Entry 4XZ3 (X-ray diffraction, 2.40 A resolution); this record covers chains A and B of the 4 polymer chains in the assembly.

Chain A:
Name: Acyl-CoA synthetase (NDP forming)
Source organism: Candidatus Korarchaeum cryptofilum OPF8
UniProtKB: B1L3C9 (B1L3C9_KORCO); numbering as in UniProt (aligned over 2-464)
Sequence (464 residues; numbered 1 to 464; the number before each row is that of its first residue):
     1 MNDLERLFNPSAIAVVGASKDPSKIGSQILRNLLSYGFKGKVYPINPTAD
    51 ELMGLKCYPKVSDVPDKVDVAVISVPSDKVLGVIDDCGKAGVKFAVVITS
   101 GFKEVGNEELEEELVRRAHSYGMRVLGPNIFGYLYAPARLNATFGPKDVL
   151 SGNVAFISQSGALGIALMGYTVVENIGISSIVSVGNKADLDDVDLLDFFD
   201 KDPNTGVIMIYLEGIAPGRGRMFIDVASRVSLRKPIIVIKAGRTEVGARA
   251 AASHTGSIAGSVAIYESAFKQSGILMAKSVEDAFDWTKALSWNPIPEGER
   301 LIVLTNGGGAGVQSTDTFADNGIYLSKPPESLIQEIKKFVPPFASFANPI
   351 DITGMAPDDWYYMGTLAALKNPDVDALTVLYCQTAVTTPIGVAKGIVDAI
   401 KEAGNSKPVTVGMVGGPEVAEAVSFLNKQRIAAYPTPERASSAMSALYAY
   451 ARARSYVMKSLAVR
Disordered / not traced: 1
Construct notes: initiating methionine (1)
Modified / non-standard residues: Mse1 (selenomethionine); Mse53, Mse123, Mse168, Mse209, Mse222, Mse276, Mse355, Mse363, Mse413, Mse444, Mse458 (selenomethionine; parent Met)
Residues lining bound ligands:
  - AMP-PCP (ACP; phosphomethylphosphonic acid adenylate ester), molecule 1: Glu104, Asn129, Ser160, Gly161, Ala162, Leu163
  - AMP-PCP (ACP), molecule 2: Asn306, Gly307, Gly308, Gly309, Phe343, Ala344, Ser345, Asp351
  - coenzyme A (COA): Val16, Gly17, Ala18, Ser19, Lys24, Ile25, Ile45, Asn46, Pro47, Thr48, Pro59, Ser74, Val75, Pro76, Lys79, Val83, Ile98, Thr99, Ser100, Asn129, Ile130, Phe131, Phe144, Gly161, Ala162
Reported in the primary citation:
  - conformationally variable residues (loop rearrangement): Gly242 to Val262
  - specificity-determining residues: Phe144, Ala162, Ile165, Thr384, Ala385 (proposed by the authors, not directly observed)

Chain B:
Name: Uncharacterized protein
Source organism: Candidatus Korarchaeum cryptofilum OPF8
UniProtKB: B1L7P8 (B1L7P8_KORCO); numbering as in UniProt (aligned over 2-230)
Sequence (230 residues; numbered 1 to 230; the number before each row is that of its first residue):
     1 MSSRDLLLKAKENGRKSLLEHEAKYFISSYGIPVTNIRLAKSEEEAVNFS
    51 REIGFPVVLKIVSPQVVHKSDVGGVKVNLRSEEEVRKAYREIIENVKRNV
   101 PNAEIEGILVQEFAPPGVELIIGLLRDPQFGPTVMFGLGGVFVELFRDVS
   151 FRVAPLSEQDAESMIKEVKAYKLLTGFRGMEPVDIEAIKDALIRAGRIGV
   201 ENEEIAEMDLNPVIAYPKGIKVVDARIILR
Disordered / not traced: 1-2
Construct notes: initiating methionine (1)
Modified / non-standard residues: Mse1 (selenomethionine); Mse135, Mse164, Mse180, Mse208 (selenomethionine; parent Met)
Metal / ion sites: Mg2+: Asp224 (together with AMP-PCP)
Residues lining bound ligands: AMP-PCP (ACP; phosphomethylphosphonic acid adenylate ester): Val58, Lys60, Lys69, Val75, Val77, Gln111, Glu112, Phe113, Ala114, Val141, Val223, Asp224, Arg226
Reported in the primary citation:
  - Mg2+ coordination: Asp224
  - binding site for AMP-PCP: Arg226
  - conformationally variable residues (helix shift): Gly140 to Phe146
  - catalytic residues: His68, Arg178, Arg226 (proposed by the authors, not directly observed)

How chain A and chain B interact:
Residue-residue contacts (56):
  Ile215(A) with Gln129(B), hydrogen bond (backbone-side chain)
  Pro217(A) with Pro128(B); Gln129(B)
  Gly218(A) with Pro128(B), hydrogen bond (backbone-backbone); Gln129(B), hydrogen bond (backbone-backbone)
  Arg219(A) with Gln129(B)
  Gly220(A) with Gln129(B), hydrogen bond (backbone-backbone); Phe130(B)
  Arg221(A) with Val153(B); Ala154(B), hydrogen bond (side chain-backbone)
  Ile224(A) with Phe130(B), hydrophobic; Val153(B), hydrophobic
  Ala251(A) with Glu207(B)
  Ala252(A) with Arg226(B); Ile228(B)
  Ser253(A) with Glu207(B), hydrogen bond; Asp209(B)
  His254(A) with Glu144(B), salt bridge; Asp209(B), hydrogen bond (backbone-side chain); Asn211(B)
  Thr255(A) with Gly123(B); Leu124(B); Leu125(B); Mse135(B); Mse208(B), hydrogen bond (side chain-backbone); Asp209(B), hydrogen bond
  Gly256(A) with Glu207(B)
  Ser257(A) with Glu144(B), hydrogen bond; Arg147(B)
  Ile258(A) with Mse135(B); Glu144(B); Arg147(B); Val149(B), hydrophobic; Phe151(B), hydrophobic
  Ala259(A) with Leu125(B), hydrophobic; Phe151(B), hydrophobic
  Ala263(A) with Phe151(B), hydrophobic
  Ile264(A) with Leu125(B), hydrophobic; Asp127(B); Phe130(B), hydrophobic
  Tyr265(A) with Gln129(B); Phe130(B), hydrophobic
  Ser267(A) with Phe151(B), hydrogen bond (side chain-backbone)
  Ala268(A) with Phe130(B), hydrophobic
  Lys270(A) with Arg152(B); Glu167(B), salt bridge
  Gln271(A) with Arg152(B); Val153(B), hydrogen bond (side chain-backbone); Asp160(B)
  Tyr456(A) with Arg152(B), hydrogen bond; Gln159(B); Asp160(B), hydrogen bond; Ser163(B), hydrogen bond
  Lys459(A) with Gln159(B)
  Ser460(A) with Ser157(B); Gln159(B)
Interface residues without a listed pair, chain A (28 interface residues in all): Ala216, Ser261
Interface residues without a listed pair, chain B (29 interface residues in all): Ile121, Thr133, Pro155
The authors on this interface:
  - specific contacts: Glu144(B)-His254(A) (hydrogen bond), Asp209(B)-His254(A) (backbone contact), Asp209(B)-Thr255(A)
  - interface residues, chain A: Ile258(A), Ala259(A)
  - interface residues, chain B: Ile121(B), Mse135(B), Val149(B), Phe151(B)

Overview:
The interface between chain A and chain B involves 28 residues on one side and 29 on the other; the contacts
include 15 hydrogen bonds and 2 salt bridges. Polar pairs include His254(A)-Glu144(B), Lys270(A)-Glu167(B) and
Ile215(A)-Gln129(B). The paper describes a hydrogen bond between Glu144(B) and His254(A); a backbone contact
between Asp209(B) and His254(A); a contact between Asp209(B) and Thr255(A). The paper reports catalytic
residues His68(B), Arg178(B) and Arg226(B); a binding site for AMP-PCP at Arg226(B).
Here chain A is Acyl-CoA synthetase (NDP forming) and chain B is Uncharacterized protein, both from Candidatus
Korarchaeum cryptofilum OPF8. Entry 4XZ3 (Ca. Korarchaeum cryptofilum dinucleotide forming Acetyl-coenzyme A
synthetase 1 (Se-Met derivative) in complex with coenzyme A ...) was determined by X-ray diffraction,
deposited together with 4XYL, 4XYM, 4Y8V, 4YAJ, 4YAK, 4YB8, 4YBZ and 5HBR.
